Entry 1N92 (X-ray diffraction, 1.47 A resolution); this record covers chains A and B.

== Chain A (and B) ==
Protein: Alcohol Dehydrogenase E chain
Organism: Equus caballus
Notes: EC 1.1.1.1; chain B of this document is another copy of the same molecule, construct and numbering; everything in this record applies to it too
Reference sequence: P00327 (ADHE_HORSE); residues 1-374 here = UniProt positions 1-374
Sequence (374 residues; each row starts with the number of its first residue):
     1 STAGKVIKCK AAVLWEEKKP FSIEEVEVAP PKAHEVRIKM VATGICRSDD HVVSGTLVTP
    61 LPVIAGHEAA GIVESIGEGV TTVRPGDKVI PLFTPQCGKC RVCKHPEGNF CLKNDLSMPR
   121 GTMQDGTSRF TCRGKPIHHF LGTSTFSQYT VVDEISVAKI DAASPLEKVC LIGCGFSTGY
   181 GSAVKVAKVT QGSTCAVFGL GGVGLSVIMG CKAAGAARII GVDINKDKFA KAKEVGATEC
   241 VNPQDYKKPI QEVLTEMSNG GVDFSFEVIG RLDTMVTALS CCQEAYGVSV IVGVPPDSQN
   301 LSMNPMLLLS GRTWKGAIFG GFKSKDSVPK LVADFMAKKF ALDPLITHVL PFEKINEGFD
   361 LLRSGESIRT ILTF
Ion coordination: Zn2+ site 1: Cys46, His67, Cys174 (together with 4-iodopyrazole); Zn2+ site 2: Cys97, Cys100, Cys103, Cys111
Ligand contacts: NAJ / 4-iodopyrazole: Cys46, Arg47, Ser48, His51, Leu57, His67, Phe93, Leu116, Leu141, Cys174, Thr178, Gly199, Leu200, Gly201, Gly202, Val203, Gly204, Val222, Asp223, Ile224, Asn225, Lys228, Val268, Ile269, Gly270, Arg271, Thr274, Val292, Gly293, Val294, Ala317, Ile318, Phe319, Leu362, Arg369

== Chain A / chain B interface ==
Residue-residue contacts (82):
  Arg101(A) - Ser258(B)  hydrogen bond (side chain-backbone)
  Arg101(A) - Asn259(B)  hydrogen bond (side chain-backbone)
  Arg101(A) - Gly260(B)
  Arg101(A) - Gly261(B)  hydrogen bond (side chain-backbone)
  Arg101(A) - Gln283(B)
  Arg101(A) - Tyr286(B)  hydrogen bond
  Val102(A) - Gln283(B)
  Val102(A) - Ala285(B)  hydrophobic
  His105(A) - Tyr286(B)
  Phe110(A) - Glu284(B)
  Phe110(A) - Ala285(B)  hydrophobic
  Phe110(A) - Ser310(B)
  Ser117(A) - Glu284(B)
  Ser258(A) - Arg101(B)  hydrogen bond (backbone-side chain)
  Asn259(A) - Arg101(B)  hydrogen bond (backbone-side chain)
  Gly260(A) - Arg101(B)
  Gly261(A) - Arg101(B)  hydrogen bond (backbone-side chain)
  Leu272(A) - Pro305(B)  hydrophobic
  Met275(A) - Pro305(B)  hydrophobic
  Gln283(A) - Arg101(B)
  Gln283(A) - Val102(B)
  Glu284(A) - Phe110(B)
  Glu284(A) - Leu112(B)
  Glu284(A) - Ser117(B)
  Ala285(A) - Val102(B)  hydrophobic
  Ala285(A) - Phe110(B)  hydrophobic
  Tyr286(A) - Arg101(B)  hydrogen bond
  Tyr286(A) - Val102(B)  hydrophobic
  Tyr286(A) - His105(B)
  Ile291(A) - Leu308(B)  hydrophobic
  Ile291(A) - Leu309(B)
  Val292(A) - Leu309(B)
  Gly293(A) - Leu309(B)
  Val294(A) - Leu309(B)  hydrophobic
  Pro295(A) - Pro305(B)  hydrophobic
  Gln299(A) - Pro305(B)
  Asn300(A) - Ser302(B)  hydrogen bond
  Asn300(A) - Met303(B)
  Asn300(A) - Asn304(B)
  Leu301(A) - Leu301(B)
  Leu301(A) - Ser302(B)
  Leu301(A) - Met303(B)  hydrogen bond (backbone-backbone)
  Leu301(A) - Pro305(B)  hydrophobic
  Ser302(A) - Asn300(B)  hydrogen bond
  Ser302(A) - Leu301(B)
  Met303(A) - Asn300(B)
  Met303(A) - Leu301(B)  hydrogen bond (backbone-backbone)
  Asn304(A) - Asn300(B)
  Pro305(A) - Leu272(B)  hydrophobic
  Pro305(A) - Met275(B)  hydrophobic
  Pro305(A) - Pro295(B)  hydrophobic
  Pro305(A) - Gln299(B)
  Pro305(A) - Leu301(B)  hydrophobic
  Leu308(A) - Ile291(B)  hydrophobic
  Leu308(A) - Trp314(B)  hydrophobic
  Leu308(A) - Gly316(B)  hydrogen bond (backbone-backbone)
  Leu308(A) - Ala317(B)
  Leu309(A) - Ile291(B)
  Leu309(A) - Val292(B)
  Leu309(A) - Gly293(B)
  Leu309(A) - Gly316(B)
  Leu309(A) - Ala317(B)  hydrogen bond (backbone-backbone)
  Leu309(A) - Ile318(B)  hydrogen bond (backbone-backbone)
  Ser310(A) - Phe110(B)
  Gly311(A) - Gly316(B)
  Arg312(A) - Lys315(B)
  Arg312(A) - Gly316(B)
  Thr313(A) - Thr313(B)
  Thr313(A) - Trp314(B)
  Thr313(A) - Lys315(B)
  Trp314(A) - Leu308(B)  hydrophobic
  Trp314(A) - Thr313(B)
  Trp314(A) - Trp314(B)  hydrogen bond (backbone-backbone)
  Lys315(A) - Arg312(B)
  Lys315(A) - Thr313(B)
  Gly316(A) - Leu308(B)  hydrogen bond (backbone-backbone)
  Gly316(A) - Leu309(B)
  Gly316(A) - Gly311(B)
  Gly316(A) - Arg312(B)
  Ala317(A) - Leu308(B)
  Ala317(A) - Leu309(B)  hydrogen bond (backbone-backbone)
  Ile318(A) - Leu309(B)  hydrogen bond (backbone-backbone)
Interface residues without a listed pair, chain A (41 interface residues in all): Gly108, Leu112, Met306
Interface residues without a listed pair, chain B (42 interface residues in all): Gly108, Val294, Ser298, Met306

== In short ==
41 residues of chain A face 42 of chain B across their interface; the contacts include 19 hydrogen bonds.
Polar pairs include Arg101(A)-Ser258(B), Arg101(A)-Asn259(B) and Arg101(A)-Gly261(B). Chain A binds NAJ /
4-iodopyrazole. Cys46(A), His67(A) and Cys174(A) form the Zn2+ site 1.
Both chains are Alcohol Dehydrogenase E chain (Equus caballus). Entry 1N92 (Horse Liver Alcohol Dehydrogenase
Complexed with NAD+ and 4-Iodopyrazole) was determined by X-ray diffraction together with 1N8K from the same
study.
